PDB entry 6DBJ | electron microscopy, 3.00 A resolution | chains A and F of the 10 polymer chains in the assembly

Chain A:
Protein: Recombination activating gene 1 - MBP chimera
From: Escherichia coli
Notes: EC 2.3.2.27
UniProt: chimeric construct of P0AEX9, O13033: residues -113 to 250 from P0AEX9 (MALE_ECOLI) positions 29-392 (UniProt number = residue number + 142); residues 271-1031 from O13033 positions 271-1031 (same numbers)
Chain sequence (1159 residues; each row starts with the number of its first residue; numbers below 1 keep their minus sign (Met-127 is residue -127)):
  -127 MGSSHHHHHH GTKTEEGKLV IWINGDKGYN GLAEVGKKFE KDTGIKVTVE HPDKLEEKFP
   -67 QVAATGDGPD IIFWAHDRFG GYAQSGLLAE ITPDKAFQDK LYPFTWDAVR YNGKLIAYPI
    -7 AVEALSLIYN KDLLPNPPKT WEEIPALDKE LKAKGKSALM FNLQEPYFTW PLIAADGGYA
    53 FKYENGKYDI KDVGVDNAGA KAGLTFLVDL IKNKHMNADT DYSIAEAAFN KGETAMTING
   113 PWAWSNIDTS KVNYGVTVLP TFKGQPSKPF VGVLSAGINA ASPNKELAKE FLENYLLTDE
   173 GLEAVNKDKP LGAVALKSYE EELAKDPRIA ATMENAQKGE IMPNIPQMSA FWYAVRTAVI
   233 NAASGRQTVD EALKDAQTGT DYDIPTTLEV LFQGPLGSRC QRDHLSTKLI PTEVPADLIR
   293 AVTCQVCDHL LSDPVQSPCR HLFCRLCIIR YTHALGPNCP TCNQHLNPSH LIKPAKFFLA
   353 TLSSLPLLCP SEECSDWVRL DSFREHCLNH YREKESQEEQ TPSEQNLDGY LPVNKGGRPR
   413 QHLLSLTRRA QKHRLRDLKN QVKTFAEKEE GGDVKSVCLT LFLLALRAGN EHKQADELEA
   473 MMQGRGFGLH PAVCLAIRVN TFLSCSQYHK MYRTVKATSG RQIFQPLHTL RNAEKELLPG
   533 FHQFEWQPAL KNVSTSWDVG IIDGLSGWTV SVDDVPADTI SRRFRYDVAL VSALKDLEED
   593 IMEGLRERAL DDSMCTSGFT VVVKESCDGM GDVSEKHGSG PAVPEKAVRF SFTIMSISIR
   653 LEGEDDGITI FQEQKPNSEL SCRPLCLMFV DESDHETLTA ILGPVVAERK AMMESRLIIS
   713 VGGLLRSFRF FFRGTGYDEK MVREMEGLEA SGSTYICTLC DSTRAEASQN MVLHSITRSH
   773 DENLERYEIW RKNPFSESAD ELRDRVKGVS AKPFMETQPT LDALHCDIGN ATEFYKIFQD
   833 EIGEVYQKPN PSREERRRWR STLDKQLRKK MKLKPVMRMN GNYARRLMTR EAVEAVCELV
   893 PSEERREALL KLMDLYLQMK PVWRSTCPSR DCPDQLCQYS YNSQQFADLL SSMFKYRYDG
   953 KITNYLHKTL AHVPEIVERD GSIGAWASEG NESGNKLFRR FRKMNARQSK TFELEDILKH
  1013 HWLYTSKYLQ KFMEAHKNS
Unresolved in the structure: -127 to 478, 1031
Construct notes: initiating methionine (-127); expression tag (-126 to -114); linker (251-270)
Bound ions: Ca2+ site 1: Asp620, Gly621, Glu984 (shared with 1 residue of chain G); Ca2+ site 2: Asp620, Glu684, Asp730 (shared with 1 residue of chain I); Zn2+: Cys749, Cys752, His959, His964
What the authors report for this chain:
  - Ca2+ coordination: Asp620, Glu684, Asp730, Glu984
  - catalytic residues: Asp620, Glu684, Asp730, Glu984
  - binding site for Forward stand of RSS signal end: Arg999, Gln1000

Chain F:
Molecule: Reverse stand of RSS
Sequence (31 nucleotides; each row starts with the number of its first residue):
     1 GTCTGTAGCA CTGTGTAAGA CAGGCCAGAT C
Bound ions: Ca2+: DG15 (shared with 3 residues of chain C)

Chain A / chain F interface:
Residue-residue contacts - 14 pairs, chain A then chain F:
  His501(A) - DT6(F)  salt bridge to the phosphate
  Tyr504(A) - DG5(F)  phosphate contact
  Lys508(A) - DG5(F)  salt bridge to the phosphate
  Pro518(A) - DT4(F)  phosphate contact
  His520(A) - DT4(F)  salt bridge to the phosphate
  Lys628(A) - DC11(F)  phosphate contact
  Lys628(A) - DT12(F)  phosphate contact
  His629(A) - DT12(F)  hydrogen bond to the phosphate
  Gly630(A) - DC11(F)  phosphate contact
  Ser631(A) - DC11(F)  phosphate contact
  Lys995(A) - DG13(F)  sugar contact
  Lys995(A) - DT14(F)  salt bridge to the phosphate
  Gln1000(A) - DC11(F)  sugar contact
  Gln1000(A) - DT12(F)  sugar contact
Also at the interface, not in a pair above, chain A (14 interface residues in all): Gln514, Ser626, Ser1001
Also at the interface, not in a pair above, chain F (8 interface residues in all): DA10

Summary:
Chain A and chain F form an interface of 14 and 8 residues respectively, with 1 hydrogen bond and 4 salt
bridges. Polar contacts include His629(A)-DT12(F), His501(A)-DT6(F) and Lys508(A)-DG5(F). The paper reports
catalytic residues Asp620(A), Glu684(A) and Asp730(A) among others; a binding site for Forward stand of RSS
signal end at Arg999(A) and Gln1000(A).
Chain A is Recombination activating gene 1 - MBP chimera (Escherichia coli) and chain F is Reverse stand of
RSS; the structure, Cryo-EM structure of RAG in complex with 12-RSS and 23-RSS nicked DNA intermediates, was
determined by electron microscopy (same publication as 6DBI, 6DBL, 6DBO, 6DBQ, 6DBR, 6DBT and 4 further
entries).
